PDB entry 8F7Q | electron microscopy, 3.22 A resolution | chains M and Q of the 9 polymer chains in the assembly

[Chain M]
Molecule: Mu-type opioid receptor
Organism: Homo sapiens
UniProtKB: P35372 (OPRM_HUMAN); residues 2-388 here = UniProt positions 2-388
Sequence (403 residues; numbered -6 to 396; the number before each row is that of its first residue; numbers below 1 keep their minus sign (Asp-6 is residue -6)):
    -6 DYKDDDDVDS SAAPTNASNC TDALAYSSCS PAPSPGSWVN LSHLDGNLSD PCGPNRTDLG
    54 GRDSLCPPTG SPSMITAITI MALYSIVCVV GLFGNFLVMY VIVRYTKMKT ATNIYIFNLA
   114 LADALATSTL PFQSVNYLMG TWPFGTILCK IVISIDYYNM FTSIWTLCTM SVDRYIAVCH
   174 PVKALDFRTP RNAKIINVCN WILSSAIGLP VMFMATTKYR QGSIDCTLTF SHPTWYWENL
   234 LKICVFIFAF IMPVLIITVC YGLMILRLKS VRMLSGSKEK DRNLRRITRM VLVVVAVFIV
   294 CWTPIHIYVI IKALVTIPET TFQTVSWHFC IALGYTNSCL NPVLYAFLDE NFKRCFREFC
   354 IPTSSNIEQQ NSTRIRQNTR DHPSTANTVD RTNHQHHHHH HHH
Not modelled in the structure: -6 to 65, 353-396
Construct notes: expression tag (-6 to 1, 389-396); conflict Trp158 (Phe in P35372)
Disulfides: Cys142-Cys219
UniProt features mapped onto this chain:
  - motif: Asn334 to Tyr338 (NPxxY)
  - modified residue: Tyr168 (Phosphotyrosine), Ser365 (Phosphoserine), Thr372 (Phosphothreonine), Ser377 (Phosphoserine)
  - lipidation: Cys353 (S-palmitoyl cysteine)
  - glycosylation (N-linked (GlcNAc...) asparagine): Asn9, Asn12, Asn33, Asn40, Asn48
  - mutagenesis: Cys142 (C142A/S: Abolishes ligand binding; when associated with A-219 or S-219), Cys219 (C219A/S: Abolishes ligand binding; when associated with A-142 or S-142), Lys273 (K273A: Impairs interaction with calmodulin), Arg275 (R275A: Impairs interaction with calmodulin)

[Chain Q]
Molecule: Beta-endorphin
UniProtKB: P01189 (COLI_HUMAN); residues 1-31 here correspond to UniProt positions 237-267 (UniProt number = residue number + 236)
Sequence (31 residues; numbered 1 to 31; the number before each row is that of its first residue):
     1 YGGFMTSEKS QTPLVTLFKN AIIKNAYKKG E
Not modelled in the structure: 22-31

[How chain M and chain Q interact]
Pairs across the interface (28):
  Ser66(M) - Pro13(Q)
  Met67(M) - Leu14(Q)  hydrophobic
  Ala70(M) - Leu14(Q)  hydrophobic
  Ile71(M) - Leu14(Q)  hydrophobic
  Gln126(M) - Tyr1(Q)
  Gln126(M) - Phe4(Q)
  Asn129(M) - Lys9(Q)  hydrogen bond
  Tyr130(M) - Thr12(Q)
  Leu131(M) - Thr12(Q)  hydrogen bond (backbone-side chain)
  Leu131(M) - Val15(Q)
  Gly133(M) - Lys9(Q)
  Val145(M) - Phe4(Q)  hydrophobic
  Ile146(M) - Phe4(Q)  hydrophobic
  Asp149(M) - Tyr1(Q)  hydrogen bond (side chain-backbone)
  Tyr150(M) - Tyr1(Q)  hydrophobic
  Tyr150(M) - Met5(Q)
  Met153(M) - Tyr1(Q)  hydrophobic
  Arg213(M) - Thr6(Q)
  Arg213(M) - Glu8(Q)  salt bridge
  Asp218(M) - Lys9(Q)  salt bridge
  Cys219(M) - Phe4(Q)
  Thr220(M) - Phe4(Q)  hydrogen bond (side chain-backbone)
  Val238(M) - Tyr1(Q)
  Trp320(M) - Gly2(Q)  hydrogen bond (side chain-backbone)
  Trp320(M) - Met5(Q)  hydrophobic
  Ile324(M) - Gly2(Q)
  Ile324(M) - Gly3(Q)
  Tyr328(M) - Tyr1(Q)  hydrogen bond (side chain-backbone)
Interface residues without a listed pair, chain M (31 interface residues in all): Met74, Met132, Trp135, Ile217, Glu231, Lys235, Ile298, Val302, Lys305
Interface residues without a listed pair, chain Q (14 interface residues in all): Ser7, Leu17

[Overview]
31 residues of chain M face 14 of chain Q across their interface; the contacts include 6 hydrogen bonds and 2
salt bridges. Polar contacts include Arg213(M)-Glu8(Q), Asp218(M)-Lys9(Q) and Asn129(M)-Lys9(Q). From UniProt:
4 mutagenesis sites on chain M.
Chain M is Mu-type opioid receptor (Homo sapiens) and chain Q is Beta-endorphin; the structure, Gi bound
mu-opioid receptor in complex with beta-endorphin, was determined by electron microscopy together with 8F7R,
8F7S, 8F7W and 8F7X from the same study.
